9FYG - chains A and C of the 6 polymer chains in the assembly; structure by electron microscopy, 2.44 A resolution.

== Chain A (and C) ==
Name: Glycoprotein G1
Organism: Sabia virus
Notes: chain C of this document is another copy of the same molecule, construct and numbering; everything in this record applies to it too
UniProtKB: Q90037 (GLYC_SABVB); residues 59-254 here = UniProt positions 59-254
Amino-acid sequence (196 residues; numbered 59 to 254; the number before each row is that of its first residue):
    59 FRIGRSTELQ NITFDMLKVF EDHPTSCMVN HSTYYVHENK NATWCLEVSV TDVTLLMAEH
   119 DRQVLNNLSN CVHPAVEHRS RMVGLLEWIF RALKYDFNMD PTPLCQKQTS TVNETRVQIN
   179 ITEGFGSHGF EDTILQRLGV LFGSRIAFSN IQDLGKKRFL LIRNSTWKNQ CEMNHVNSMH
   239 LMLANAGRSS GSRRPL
Disordered / not traced: 209-212, 251-254
Disulfide bonds: Cys-85/Cys-229, Cys-129/Cys-163
Glycans and other covalent adducts: N-acetylglucosamine (NAG) linked to Asn-69, Asn-88, Asn-99, Asn-125, Asn-171, Asn-178; glycan linked to Asn-222
Construct notes: engineered mutation Met-157 (His in Q90037)

== Chain A / chain C interface ==
Contacting residue pairs (22):
  Lys-152(A) / Arg-246(C)  hydrogen bond (backbone-side chain)
  Phe-155(A) / Asn-124(C)
  Asn-156(A) / Asn-124(C)  hydrogen bond
  Asn-156(A) / Phe-155(C)
  Asn-156(A) / Asn-156(C)
  Met-157(A) / Glu-145(C)
  Met-157(A) / Arg-149(C)
  Met-157(A) / Phe-155(C)  hydrophobic
  Asp-158(A) / Arg-246(C)  salt bridge
  Gly-184(A) / Ser-138(C)  hydrogen bond (backbone-side chain)
  Ser-185(A) / Ser-138(C)
  Ser-185(A) / Val-141(C)
  Ser-185(A) / Gly-142(C)
  Ser-185(A) / Glu-145(C)  hydrogen bond
  His-186(A) / Ser-138(C)  hydrogen bond (backbone-side chain)
  His-186(A) / Arg-139(C)  hydrogen bond
  Gly-187(A) / Ser-247(C)  hydrogen bond (backbone-side chain)
  Asp-190(A) / Ser-247(C)
  Thr-191(A) / Gly-245(C)
  Thr-191(A) / Arg-246(C)
  Thr-191(A) / Ser-247(C)  hydrogen bond (side chain-backbone)
  Gln-194(A) / Ser-247(C)
Interface residues without a listed pair, chain A (14 interface residues in all): Asp-154, Phe-188
Interface residues without a listed pair, chain C (14 interface residues in all): Leu-126, Phe-148

== Summary ==
Chain A and chain C each contribute 14 residues to their interface; the contacts include 8 hydrogen bonds and
1 salt bridge. Polar contacts include Asp-158(A)/Arg-246(C), Lys-152(A)/Arg-246(C) and Asn-156(A)/Asn-124(C).
Covalently linked N-acetylglucosamine: at Asn-69(A), Asn-88(A), Asn-99(A), Asn-125(A), Asn-171(A) and
Asn-178(A).
Chain A and chain C are both Glycoprotein G1 (Sabia virus); the structure, Structure of the Sabia Virus spike
complex H157M mutant in a closed conformation, was determined by electron microscopy together with 9FYA and
9FYE from the same study.
